PDB entry 3T0Y | X-ray diffraction, 2.10 A resolution | chains A and D of the 4 polymer chains in the assembly

== Chain A ==
Molecule: Response regulator
Source organism: Caulobacter vibrioides
Reference sequence: Q9A2S9 (Q9A2S9_CAUCR); aligned to UniProt positions 1-128 over residues 15-142 (the alignment contains insertions or deletions, so no single offset holds)
Sequence (142 residues; row label = number of the first residue in the row):
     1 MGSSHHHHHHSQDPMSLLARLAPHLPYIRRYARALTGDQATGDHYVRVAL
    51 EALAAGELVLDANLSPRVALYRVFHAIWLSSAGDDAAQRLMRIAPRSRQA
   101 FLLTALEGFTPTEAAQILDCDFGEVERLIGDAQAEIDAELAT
Unresolved in the structure: 1-13, 140-142
Construct notes: expression tag (1-14)
Modified positions: Mse-1 (selenomethionine); Mse-15 (selenomethionine; parent Met); Mse-91 (selenomethionine; parent Met)
What the authors report for this chain:
  - mutagenesis - R29A/R30A: abolished signaling in response to sigmaT-dependent reporter
  - mutagenesis - R29A/R30A: unchanged expression

== Chain D ==
Molecule: NepR
Source organism: Caulobacter vibrioides
Reference sequence: Q9A2T0 (Q9A2T0_CAUCR); residue numbers follow UniProt; this construct covers 1-68
Sequence (68 residues; row label = number of the first residue in the row):
     1 MNFGVEDMIEHVPMEDKRKGAAALDEARLRQQAIGVKLRQMFDEVVNEPV
    51 PDEFLAILRKAERPAGGE
Unresolved in the structure: 1-29, 62-68
Modified positions: Mse-1, Mse-8, Mse-14 (selenomethionine); Mse-41 (selenomethionine; parent Met)

== How chain A and chain D interact ==
Pairs across the interface - 11 pairs, chain A then chain D:
  Ala-82(A) / Mse-41(D)
  Gly-83(A) / Mse-41(D)
  Gly-83(A) / Phe-42(D)
  Ala-86(A) / Mse-41(D)  hydrophobic
  Ala-87(A) / Phe-42(D)
  Phe-101(A) / Ile-34(D)  hydrophobic
  Phe-101(A) / Leu-38(D)  hydrophobic
  Ala-105(A) / Leu-38(D)  hydrophobic
  Ala-105(A) / Arg-39(D)  hydrogen bond (backbone-side chain)
  Leu-106(A) / Leu-38(D)
  Leu-106(A) / Arg-39(D)  hydrogen bond (backbone-side chain)
Other interface residues (no listed pair), chain A (10 interface residues in all): Arg-89, Leu-102, Ile-136
Other interface residues (no listed pair), chain D (6 interface residues in all): Asp-43
Interface features reported in the paper:
  - hot spots on chain A (mutagenesis) - R29A/R30A: abolished binding to NepR (chain D)

== Summary ==
10 residues of chain A and 6 residues of chain D are in contact, with 2 hydrogen bonds. Among the polar pairs
are Ala-105(A)/Arg-39(D) and Leu-106(A)/Arg-39(D). The paper reports that R29A/R30A of chain A abolish
signaling in response to sigmaT-dependent reporter; R29A/R30A of chain A abolish binding to NepR (chain D).
Chain A is Response regulator and chain D is NepR, both from Caulobacter vibrioides; the structure, Structure
of the PhyR anti-anti-sigma domain bound to the anti-sigma factor, NepR, was determined by X-ray diffraction.
